Entry 8UMH (electron microscopy, 4.10 A resolution (low resolution: residue-level contacts below are approximate; hydrogen-bond / salt-bridge calls are withheld)); this record covers chains 4 and 6 of the 30 polymer chains in the assembly.

Chain 4:
Name: General transcription and DNA repair factor IIH subunit TFB4
From: Saccharomyces cerevisiae
Reference sequence: A0A8H4BW51 (A0A8H4BW51_YEASX); numbering as in UniProt (aligned over 1-338)
Sequence (338 residues; numbered 1 to 338; the number before each row is that of its first residue):
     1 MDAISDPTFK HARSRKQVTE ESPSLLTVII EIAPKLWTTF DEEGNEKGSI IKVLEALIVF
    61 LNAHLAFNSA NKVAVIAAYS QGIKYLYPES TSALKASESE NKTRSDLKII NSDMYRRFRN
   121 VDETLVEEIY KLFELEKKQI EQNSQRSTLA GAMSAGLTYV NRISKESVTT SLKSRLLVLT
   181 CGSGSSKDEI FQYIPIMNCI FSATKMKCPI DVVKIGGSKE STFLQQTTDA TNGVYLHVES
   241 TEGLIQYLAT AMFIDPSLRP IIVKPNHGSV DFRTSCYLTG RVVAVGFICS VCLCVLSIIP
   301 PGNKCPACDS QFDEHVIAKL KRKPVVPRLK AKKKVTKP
Unresolved in the structure: 1-20, 93-105, 168-170, 329-338
Bound ions: Zn2+: C289, C292, C305, C308

Chain 6:
Name: General transcription and DNA repair factor IIH
From: Saccharomyces cerevisiae
Reference sequence: A0A6L0ZMK2 (A0A6L0ZMK2_YEASX); residues 1-461 here = UniProt positions 1-461
Sequence (461 residues; row label = number of the first residue in the row):
     1 MAPVVISESE EDEDRVAITR RTKRQVHFDG EGDDRVDQQQ QQHSSSHRDR DKHVQRKKKK
    61 RLSNRNLQGS NGGYAWEDEI KRSWDLVKVD DEGDMASLVA SIVEARKKRT AKKNITPYQR
   121 GIIRSLILTL DCSEAMLEKD LRPNRHAMII QYAIDFVHEF FDQNPISQMG IIIMRNGLAQ
   181 LVSQVSGNPQ DHIDALKSIR KQEPKGNPSL QNALEMARGL LLPVPAHCTR EVLIVFGSLS
   241 TTDPGDIHQT IDSLVSEKIR VKVLGLSAQV AICKELCKAT NYGDESFYKI LLDETHLKEL
   301 FNEAVTPLPV NKINKGFTLV KMGFPTRIFE DTPTFCSCHS KLVYGGYFCP NCHSKVCSLP
   361 TVCPCCDLML ILSTHLARSY HHLMPLKTFA EVPTTEKFRS EDCFSCQSRF PILKNHKNGK
   421 LLTSSRYRCE DCKQEFCVDC DVFIHEILHN CPGCESKPVI T
Unresolved in the structure: 1-95, 413-421, 460-461
Bound ions: Zn2+ site 1: C336, C338, H339, C357; Zn2+ site 2: C349, C352, C363, C366; Zn2+ site 3: C403, C406, C437, C440; Zn2+ site 4: C429, C432, C451, C454

Chain 4 / chain 6 interface:
Pairs across the interface (68):
  Y85(4) with S405(6); C406(6); Q407(6)
  S90(4) with Q407(6)
  T91(4) with D402(6); Q407(6); S408(6); R409(6)
  S92(4) with D402(6)
  R146(4) with C454(6); E455(6); K457(6); P458(6); V459(6)
  T148(4) with E455(6)
  A150(4) with N450(6); E455(6)
  G151(4) with P452(6); E455(6)
  S154(4) with N450(6); P452(6)
  T158(4) with F443(6); L448(6)
  N161(4) with F443(6)
  R162(4) with C406(6); Q407(6); S408(6)
  Y193(4) with S373(6)
  I194(4) with Y380(6)
  P195(4) with N450(6)
  M197(4) with A377(6)
  N198(4) with H449(6)
  F201(4) with T374(6); A377(6); R378(6)
  S269(4) with F329(6)
  D271(4) with L372(6)
  F272(4) with F324(6); L372(6); S373(6)
  R273(4) with F324(6); T326(6); P350(6)
  A284(4) with G323(6); F324(6); P350(6)
  V285(4) with M322(6); G323(6); L368(6)
  G286(4) with V320(6); K321(6); M322(6)
  F287(4) with V320(6); K321(6)
  I288(4) with L319(6); V320(6); M322(6)
  C289(4) with L319(6)
  S290(4) with T318(6)
  V291(4) with Q119(6)
  C292(4) with L383(6)
  L296(4) with L319(6)
  Q311(4) with F317(6)
  F312(4) with T318(6); L319(6)
  V316(4) with T318(6)
  I317(4) with L319(6)
  L320(4) with K321(6)
Interface residues without a listed pair, chain 4 (47 interface residues in all): Q81, E89, Y159, K165, S202, D229, G268, L293, P300, D313
Interface residues without a listed pair, chain 6 (42 interface residues in all): I122, G316, P325, D439, I447, S456

In short:
47 residues of chain 4 and 42 residues of chain 6 are in contact. C289(4), C292(4), C305(4) and C308(4)
coordinate Zn2+. C336(6), C338(6), H339(6) and C357(6) form the Zn2+ site 1.
Chain 4 is General transcription and DNA repair factor IIH subunit TFB4 and chain 6 is General transcription
and DNA repair factor IIH, both from Saccharomyces cerevisiae; the structure, Consensus map of PICdeltaTFIIK
form2, was determined by electron microscopy.
